8Z40 - chains A and B of the 6 polymer chains in the assembly; structure by electron microscopy, 3.26 A resolution.

[Chain A (and B)]
Protein: Adenosine deaminase domain-containing protein
Organism: Limisphaera ngatamarikiensis
Notes: chain B of this document is another copy of the same molecule, construct and numbering; everything in this record applies to it too
UniProtKB: A0A6M1RED6 (A0A6M1RED6_9BACT); numbering as in UniProt (aligned over 1-629)
Sequence (635 residues; row label = number of the first residue in the row):
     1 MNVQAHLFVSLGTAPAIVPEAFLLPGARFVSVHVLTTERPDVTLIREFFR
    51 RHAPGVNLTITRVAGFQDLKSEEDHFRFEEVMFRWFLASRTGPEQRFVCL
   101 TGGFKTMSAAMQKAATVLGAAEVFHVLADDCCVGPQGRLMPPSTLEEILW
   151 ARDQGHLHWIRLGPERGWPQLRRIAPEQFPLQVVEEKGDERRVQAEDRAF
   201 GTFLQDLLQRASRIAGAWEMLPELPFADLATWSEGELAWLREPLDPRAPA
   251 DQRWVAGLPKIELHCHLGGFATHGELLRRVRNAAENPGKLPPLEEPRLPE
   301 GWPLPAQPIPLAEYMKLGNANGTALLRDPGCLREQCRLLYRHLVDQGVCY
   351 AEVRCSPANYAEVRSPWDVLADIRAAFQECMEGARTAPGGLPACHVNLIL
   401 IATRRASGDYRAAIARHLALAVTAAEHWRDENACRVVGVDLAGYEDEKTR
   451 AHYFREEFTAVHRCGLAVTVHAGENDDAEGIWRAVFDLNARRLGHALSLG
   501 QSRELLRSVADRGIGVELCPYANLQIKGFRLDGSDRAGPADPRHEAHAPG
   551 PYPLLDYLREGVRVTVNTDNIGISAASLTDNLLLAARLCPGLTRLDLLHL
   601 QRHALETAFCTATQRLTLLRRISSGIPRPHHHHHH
Disordered / not traced: 1-2, 535-547, 630-635 (chain B: 1-2, 535-548, 630-635)
Construct notes: expression tag (630-635)

[How chain A and chain B interact]
Pairs across the interface - 54 pairs, chain A then chain B:
  Lys70(A) - Leu127(B)
  Lys70(A) - Asp129(B)
  His75(A) - Ile160(B)
  His75(A) - Leu162(B)
  Leu100(A) - Lys105(B)
  Gly102(A) - Lys105(B)
  Met107(A) - His125(B)
  Met107(A) - Ile160(B)  hydrophobic
  Gln112(A) - Gln112(B)
  His125(A) - Lys105(B)
  His125(A) - Ala109(B)
  Leu127(A) - Lys70(B)
  Asp129(A) - Lys70(B)
  Ile160(A) - Glu72(B)
  Leu162(A) - His75(B)
  Arg166(A) - Ser212(B)  hydrogen bond (side chain-backbone)
  Arg166(A) - Ala215(B)  hydrogen bond (side chain-backbone)
  Arg166(A) - Gly216(B)  hydrogen bond (side chain-backbone)
  Arg166(A) - Trp218(B)
  Pro169(A) - Trp218(B)
  Gln170(A) - Ala230(B)  hydrogen bond (side chain-backbone)
  Gln170(A) - Thr231(B)
  Gln170(A) - Trp232(B)
  Arg172(A) - Trp218(B)
  Arg173(A) - Trp218(B)
  Ala211(A) - Thr231(B)
  Ile214(A) - Asp228(B)
  Ile214(A) - Ser624(B)
  Leu221(A) - Ala227(B)
  Pro222(A) - Leu619(B)
  Pro222(A) - Ser623(B)
  Glu223(A) - Arg620(B)  salt bridge
  Ala227(A) - Leu221(B)
  Ala227(A) - Pro222(B)
  Ala227(A) - Ala230(B)
  Ala230(A) - Ala227(B)
  Ala230(A) - Ala230(B)  hydrophobic
  His462(A) - Phe486(B)
  Arg463(A) - Trp482(B)
  Arg463(A) - Phe486(B)
  Glu479(A) - Arg463(B)  salt bridge
  Phe486(A) - His462(B)
  Phe486(A) - Asn489(B)
  Asn489(A) - Phe486(B)
  Asn489(A) - Asn489(B)
  Asn489(A) - Arg512(B)  hydrogen bond (backbone-side chain)
  Arg491(A) - Arg512(B)
  Arg507(A) - Glu431(B)  salt bridge
  Asp511(A) - Arg491(B)
  Arg512(A) - Asn489(B)  hydrogen bond (side chain-backbone)
  Arg512(A) - Arg491(B)
  Glu560(A) - Ala612(B)
  Arg620(A) - Glu219(B)  salt bridge
  Arg620(A) - Glu223(B)  salt bridge
Interface residues without a listed pair, chain A (51 interface residues in all): Leu69, Lys105, Ala109, Thr116, Arg210, Trp218, Glu219, Asp228, Thr231, Trp482, Ala490, Glu504, Arg602, Thr611, Ala612, Leu619, Ser623
Interface residues without a listed pair, chain B (48 interface residues in all): Leu69, Ser71, Thr116, Ala211, Glu234, Arg507, Asp511, Glu560, Arg602, Thr611, Arg628

[Overview]
51 residues of chain A face 48 of chain B across their interface; the contacts include 6 hydrogen bonds and 5
salt bridges. Among the polar pairs are Glu223(A)-Arg620(B), Glu479(A)-Arg463(B) and Arg507(A)-Glu431(B).
Chain A and chain B are both Adenosine deaminase domain-containing protein (Limisphaera ngatamarikiensis); the
structure, The structure of type III CRISPR-associated deaminase apo form, was determined by electron
microscopy (same publication as 8Z3P, 8Z3R and 8Z3K).
